3WMM - chains L and H of the 36 polymer chains in the assembly; structure by X-ray diffraction, 3.01 A resolution.

Chain L:
Name: Photosynthetic reaction center L subunit
Organism: Thermochromatium tepidum
UniProt: D2Z0P3 (D2Z0P3_THETI); numbering as in UniProt (aligned over 1-281)
Sequence (281 residues; each row starts with the number of its first residue):
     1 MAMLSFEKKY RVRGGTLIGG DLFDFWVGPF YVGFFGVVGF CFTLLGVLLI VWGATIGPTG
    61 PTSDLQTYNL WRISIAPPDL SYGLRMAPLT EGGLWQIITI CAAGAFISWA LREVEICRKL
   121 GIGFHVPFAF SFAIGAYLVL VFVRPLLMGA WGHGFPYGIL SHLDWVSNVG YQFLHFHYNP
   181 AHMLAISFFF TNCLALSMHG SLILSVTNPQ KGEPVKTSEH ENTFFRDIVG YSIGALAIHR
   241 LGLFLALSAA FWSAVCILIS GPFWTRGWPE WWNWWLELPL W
Disordered / not traced: 1
Metal / ion sites: Fe ion: His199, His239 (shared with 3 residues of chain M)
Small-molecule neighbours:
  - bacteriochlorophyll a (BCL), molecule 1: Val47, Phe106, Tyr137, Leu140, Phe155, Ile159, Leu160, His162, Leu163, Trp165, Val166
  - bacteriochlorophyll a (BCL), molecule 2: Phe106, Phe130, Ala133, Ile134, Ala136, Tyr137, Leu140, Trp165, Val166, Ser167, Val169, Gly170, Tyr171, Phe176, His177, His182, Ala185, Ile186, Phe189, Phe190, Ala250, Ser253, Ala254, Cys256, Ile257
  - bacteriochlorophyll a (BCL), molecule 3: Val166, Tyr171, His177, Phe190
  - bacteriochlorophyll a (BCL), molecule 4: His177, His182, Met183, Ile186, Ser187, Phe190, Thr191, Val229
  - bacteriopheophytin a (BPH), molecule 1: Phe42, Thr43, Gly46, Val47, Ile50, Ile98, Cys101, Ala102, Ala105, Phe106, Trp109, Glu113, Val126, Ala129, Phe130, Phe132, Ala133, Tyr137, Pro156, Tyr157, Gly158, Ile159, His162, Ala246, Leu247, Ala250
  - bacteriopheophytin a (BPH), molecule 2: Phe190, Cys193, Leu194, Ser197, Met198, Phe225, Ile228, Val229
  - Ubiquinone-8 (UQ8): Phe128, Phe132, Leu184, Phe188, Thr191, Leu194, Met198, His199, Leu202, Glu221, Asn222, Phe225, Tyr231, Ser232, Ile233, Gly234, Ala235, Ile238, Leu241, Leu243, Phe244, Leu245, Leu247, Ser248, Phe251, Trp252

Chain H:
Name: Photosynthetic reaction center H subunit
Organism: Thermochromatium tepidum
UniProt: D2Z0P9 (D2Z0P9_THETI); residues 1-259 here = UniProt positions 1-259
Sequence (259 residues; numbered 1 to 259; the number before each row is that of its first residue):
     1 MSAGITHYID AAQITIWAFW LFFFGLIIYL RREDKREGYP LDSDRTERSG GRVKVVGFPD
    61 LPDPKTFVLP HNGGTVVAPR VEAPVAVNAT PFSPAPGSPL VPNGDPMLSG FGPAASPDRP
   121 KHCDLTFEGL PKIVPMRVAK EFSIAEGDPD PRGMTVVGLD GEVAGTVSDV WVDRSEPQIR
   181 YLEVEVAANK KKVLLPIGFS RFDKKARKVK VDAIKAAHFA NVPTLSNPDQ VTLYEEDKVC
   241 AYYAGGKLYA TAERAGPLL
Disordered / not traced: 1

Interface between chain L and chain H:
Residue-residue contacts - 79 pairs, chain L then chain H:
  Ala2(L) - Leu41(H)  hydrophobic
  Ala2(L) - Ser43(H)
  Ala2(L) - Asp44(H)
  Ala2(L) - Arg45(H)
  Met3(L) - Leu41(H)
  Met3(L) - Asp42(H)  hydrogen bond (backbone-backbone)
  Met3(L) - Ser43(H)
  Met3(L) - Arg45(H)  hydrogen bond
  Leu4(L) - Gly38(H)
  Leu4(L) - Tyr39(H)
  Leu4(L) - Leu41(H)
  Leu4(L) - Asp42(H)
  Ser5(L) - Gly38(H)  hydrogen bond (side chain-backbone)
  Ser5(L) - Pro40(H)
  Ser5(L) - Asp42(H)
  Phe6(L) - Gly38(H)
  Lys8(L) - Val87(H)
  Lys8(L) - Leu100(H)
  Lys8(L) - Phe111(H)
  Lys9(L) - Phe111(H)
  Lys9(L) - Gly112(H)  hydrogen bond (backbone-backbone)
  Lys9(L) - Ala115(H)
  Lys9(L) - Pro117(H)
  Tyr10(L) - Gly112(H)
  Tyr10(L) - Ala115(H)
  Tyr10(L) - Pro117(H)
  Arg11(L) - Arg45(H)
  Arg11(L) - Gly97(H)
  Arg11(L) - Pro99(H)
  Arg11(L) - Leu100(H)  hydrogen bond (backbone-backbone)
  Arg11(L) - Phe111(H)
  Val12(L) - Pro99(H)
  Val12(L) - Phe111(H)  hydrophobic
  Val12(L) - Pro113(H)
  Val12(L) - Leu248(H)  hydrophobic
  Val12(L) - Tyr249(H)
  Arg13(L) - Phe92(H)
  Arg13(L) - Pro99(H)
  Arg13(L) - Val101(H)
  Gly14(L) - Ala255(H)
  Gly15(L) - Leu248(H)
  Gly15(L) - Ala255(H)  hydrogen bond (backbone-backbone)
  Thr16(L) - Ala255(H)
  Thr16(L) - Gly256(H)
  Thr16(L) - Pro257(H)
  Leu17(L) - Leu258(H)  hydrogen bond (backbone-backbone)
  Leu17(L) - Leu259(H)  hydrogen bond (backbone-backbone)
  Ile18(L) - Leu259(H)  hydrophobic
  Asp21(L) - Phe92(H)
  Asp24(L) - Pro99(H)
  Trp26(L) - Gly97(H)  hydrogen bond (backbone-backbone)
  Trp26(L) - Pro99(H)  hydrophobic
  Val27(L) - Thr46(H)
  Gly28(L) - Thr46(H)  hydrogen bond (backbone-side chain)
  Trp71(L) - Ser2(H)  hydrogen bond
  Arg118(L) - Leu248(H)
  Arg118(L) - Arg254(H)  hydrogen bond (side chain-backbone)
  Arg118(L) - Gly256(H)
  Lys119(L) - Pro113(H)
  Lys119(L) - Leu248(H)
  Thr207(L) - Phe67(H)
  Asn208(L) - Lys65(H)  hydrogen bond
  Asn208(L) - Phe67(H)
  Pro214(L) - Val68(H)
  Pro214(L) - Leu69(H)
  Pro214(L) - Pro70(H)  hydrophobic
  Val215(L) - Phe67(H)  hydrophobic
  Val215(L) - Val68(H)  hydrogen bond (backbone-backbone)
  Ser218(L) - Lys132(H)
  Ser218(L) - Ser175(H)
  Ser218(L) - Glu176(H)
  Glu219(L) - Thr126(H)
  Glu219(L) - Phe127(H)  hydrogen bond (side chain-backbone)
  Glu219(L) - Glu128(H)
  Glu219(L) - Ser175(H)  hydrogen bond
  His220(L) - Phe127(H)
  Asn222(L) - Ser175(H)
  Asn222(L) - Glu176(H)  hydrogen bond
  Ala235(L) - Glu176(H)  hydrogen bond (backbone-side chain)
Also at the interface, not in a pair above, chain L (40 interface residues in all): Gly19, Phe25, Asn69, Gly121, Glu213, Thr217, Gly234
Also at the interface, not in a pair above, chain H (49 interface residues in all): Ala3, Glu37, Val85, Ala86, Pro96, Ser98, Ser116, Lys247, Glu253

In short:
Chain L and chain H form an interface of 40 and 49 residues respectively; the contacts include 18 hydrogen
bonds. Among the polar pairs are Met3(L)-Arg45(H), Ser5(L)-Gly38(H) and Gly28(L)-Thr46(H). Bound to chain L: 4
copies of bacteriochlorophyll a, bacteriopheophytin a and Ubiquinone-8.
Chain L is Photosynthetic reaction center L subunit and chain H is Photosynthetic reaction center H subunit,
both from Thermochromatium tepidum; the structure, Crystal structure of the LH1-RC complex from
Thermochromatium tepidum in C2 form, was determined by X-ray diffraction.
